PDB entry 6W7W | electron microscopy, 3.90 A resolution | chains 2 and O of the 10 polymer chains in the assembly

[Chain 2]
Molecule: 16S rRNA
Organism: Escherichia coli (strain K12)
Sequence (1542 nucleotides; each row starts with the number of its first residue):
     1 AAAUUGAAGA GUUUGAUCAU GGCUCAGAUU GAACGCUGGC GGCAGGCCUA ACACAUGCAA
    61 GUCGAACGGU AACAGGAAGA AGCUUGCUUC UUUGCUGACG AGUGGCGGAC GGGUGAGUAA
   121 UGUCUGGGAA ACUGCCUGAU GGAGGGGGAU AACUACUGGA AACGGUAGCU AAUACCGCAU
   181 AACGUCGCAA GACCAAAGAG GGGGACCUUC GGGCCUCUUG CCAUCGGAUG UGCCCAGAUG
   241 GGAUUAGCUA GUAGGUGGGG UAACGGCUCA CCUAGGCGAC GAUCCCUAGC UGGUCUGAGA
   301 GGAUGACCAG CCACACUGGA ACUGAGACAC GGUCCAGACU CCUACGGGAG GCAGCAGUGG
   361 GGAAUAUUGC ACAAUGGGCG CAAGCCUGAU GCAGCCAUGC CGCGUGUAUG AAGAAGGCCU
   421 UCGGGUUGUA AAGUACUUUC AGCGGGGAGG AAGGGAGUAA AGUUAAUACC UUUGCUCAUU
   481 GACGUUACCC GCAGAAGAAG CACCGGCUAA CUCCGUGCCA GCAGCCGCGG UAAUACGGAG
   541 GGUGCAAGCG UUAAUCGGAA UUACUGGGCG UAAAGCGCAC GCAGGCGGUU UGUUAAGUCA
   601 GAUGUGAAAU CCCCGGGCUC AACCUGGGAA CUGCAUCUGA UACUGGCAAG CUUGAGUCUC
   661 GUAGAGGGGG GUAGAAUUCC AGGUGUAGCG GUGAAAUGCG UAGAGAUCUG GAGGAAUACC
   721 GGUGGCGAAG GCGGCCCCCU GGACGAAGAC UGACGCUCAG GUGCGAAAGC GUGGGGAGCA
   781 AACAGGAUUA GAUACCCUGG UAGUCCACGC CGUAAACGAU GUCGACUUGG AGGUUGUGCC
   841 CUUGAGGCGU GGCUUCCGGA GCUAACGCGU UAAGUCGACC GCCUGGGGAG UACGGCCGCA
   901 AGGUUAAAAC UCAAAUGAAU UGACGGGGGC CCGCACAAGC GGUGGAGCAU GUGGUUUAAU
   961 UCGAUGCAAC GCGAAGAACC UUACCUGGUC UUGACAUCCA CGGAAGUUUU CAGAGAUGAG
  1021 AAUGUGCCUU CGGGAACCGU GAGACAGGUG CUGCAUGGCU GUCGUCAGCU CGUGUUGUGA
  1081 AAUGUUGGGU UAAGUCCCGC AACGAGCGCA ACCCUUAUCC UUUGUUGCCA GCGGUCCGGC
  1141 CGGGAACUCA AAGGAGACUG CCAGUGAUAA ACUGGAGGAA GGUGGGGAUG ACGUCAAGUC
  1201 AUCAUGGCCC UUACGACCAG GGCUACACAC GUGCUACAAU GGCGCAUACA AAGAGAAGCG
  1261 ACCUCGCGAG AGCAAGCGGA CCUCAUAAAG UGCGUCGUAG UCCGGAUUGG AGUCUGCAAC
  1321 UCGACUCCAU GAAGUCGGAA UCGCUAGUAA UCGUGGAUCA GAAUGCCACG GUGAAUACGU
  1381 UCCCGGGCCU UGUACACACC GCCCGUCACA CCAUGGGAGU GGGUUGCAAA AGAAGUAGGU
  1441 AGCUUAACCU UCGGGAGGGC GCUUACCACU UUGUGAUUCA UGACUGGGGU GAAGUCGUAA
  1501 CAAGGUAACC GUAGGGGAAC CUGCGGUUGG AUCACCUCCU UA
Not modelled in the structure: 678-712, 784-798, 922-1542

[Chain O]
Protein: 30S ribosomal protein S16
Organism: Escherichia coli (strain K12)
UniProt: P0A7T3 (RS16_ECOLI); numbering as in UniProt (aligned over 1-82)
Chain sequence (82 residues; numbered 1 to 82; the number before each row is that of its first residue):
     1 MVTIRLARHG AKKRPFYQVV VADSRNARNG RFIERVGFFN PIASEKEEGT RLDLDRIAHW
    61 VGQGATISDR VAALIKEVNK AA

[How chain 2 and chain O interact]
Pairs across the interface (52):
  C43(2) - Ala11(O)  phosphate contact
  C43(2) - Lys12(O)  phosphate contact
  A44(2) - Ala11(O)  phosphate contact
  A44(2) - Lys12(O)  phosphate contact
  C110(2) - Arg25(O)  hydrogen bond to the sugar
  G111(2) - Arg25(O)  phosphate contact
  G111(2) - Ala27(O)  phosphate contact
  G134(2) - Arg25(O)  base contact
  C135(2) - Met1(O)  hydrogen bond to the base
  C136(2) - Met1(O)  sugar contact
  C136(2) - Gly64(O)  hydrogen bond to the sugar
  U137(2) - Gly64(O)  sugar contact
  G227(2) - Gln63(O)  hydrogen bond to the sugar
  A228(2) - Gln63(O)  hydrogen bond to the sugar
  U229(2) - Asp23(O)  hydrogen bond to the sugar
  G230(2) - Asp23(O)  sugar contact
  G230(2) - Arg25(O)  sugar contact
  A309(2) - Asn29(O)  sugar contact
  G310(2) - Gly30(O)  phosphate contact
  G310(2) - Arg31(O)  hydrogen bond to the phosphate
  C311(2) - Arg31(O)  salt bridge to the phosphate
  U375(2) - Leu6(O)  hydrogen bond to the sugar
  U375(2) - Tyr17(O)  sugar contact
  U375(2) - Arg28(O)  hydrogen bond to the base
  U375(2) - Arg70(O)  salt bridge to the phosphate
  G376(2) - Arg5(O)  phosphate contact
  G376(2) - Leu6(O)  phosphate contact
  G376(2) - Ser68(O)  hydrogen bond to the phosphate
  G376(2) - Asp69(O)  phosphate contact
  G377(2) - Thr3(O)  phosphate contact
  G377(2) - Ser24(O)  sugar contact
  U390(2) - Arg28(O)  hydrogen bond to the phosphate
  G391(2) - Arg8(O)  hydrogen bond to the phosphate
  G391(2) - Arg28(O)  salt bridge to the phosphate
  C392(2) - Ala11(O)  phosphate contact
  C392(2) - Lys12(O)  phosphate contact
  C392(2) - Lys13(O)  hydrogen bond to the phosphate
  A393(2) - Lys12(O)  salt bridge to the phosphate
  G450(2) - Lys13(O)  base contact
  G450(2) - Pro15(O)  sugar contact
  A451(2) - Arg70(O)  salt bridge to the phosphate
  A452(2) - Arg70(O)  hydrogen bond to the sugar
  A452(2) - Ala73(O)  sugar contact
  G474(2) - Lys76(O)  salt bridge to the phosphate
  C483(2) - Lys13(O)  hydrogen bond to the sugar
  A608(2) - Phe32(O)  sugar contact
  G616(2) - Glu47(O)  sugar contact
  C618(2) - Arg14(O)  hydrogen bond to the sugar
  U625(2) - His9(O)  phosphate contact
  U625(2) - Phe16(O)  sugar contact
  U625(2) - Gln18(O)  phosphate contact
  G626(2) - Phe38(O)  sugar contact
Also at the interface, not in a pair above, chain 2 (39 interface residues in all): G112, U231, A374, G449, G617, C623, C624
Also at the interface, not in a pair above, chain O (43 interface residues in all): Val2, Gly10, Asn26, Ile33, Arg35, Pro41, Ile42, Trp60, Gly62, Ala65, Thr66

[Summary]
39 residues of chain 2 face 43 of chain O across their interface, with 16 hydrogen bonds and 6 salt bridges.
Polar pairs include C135(2)-Met1(O), U375(2)-Arg28(O) and C110(2)-Arg25(O).
Chain 2 is 16S rRNA and chain O is 30S ribosomal protein S16, both from Escherichia coli (strain K12); the
structure, 30S-Inactive-low-Mg2+ Class B, was determined by electron microscopy, deposited together with 6W6K,
6W77, 6W7M and 6W7N.
